4YCV - chains A and B; structure by X-ray diffraction, 3.41 A resolution.

Chain A (and B):
Name: Lysine--tRNA ligase
Organism: Plasmodium falciparum (isolate NF54)
Notes: EC 6.1.1.6; chain B of this document is another copy of the same molecule, construct and numbering; everything in this record applies to it too
Reference sequence: W7JP72 (W7JP72_PLAFO); residues 77-583 here correspond to UniProt positions 15-521 (UniProt number = residue number - 62)
Sequence (516 residues; numbered 76 to 591; the number before each row is that of its first residue):
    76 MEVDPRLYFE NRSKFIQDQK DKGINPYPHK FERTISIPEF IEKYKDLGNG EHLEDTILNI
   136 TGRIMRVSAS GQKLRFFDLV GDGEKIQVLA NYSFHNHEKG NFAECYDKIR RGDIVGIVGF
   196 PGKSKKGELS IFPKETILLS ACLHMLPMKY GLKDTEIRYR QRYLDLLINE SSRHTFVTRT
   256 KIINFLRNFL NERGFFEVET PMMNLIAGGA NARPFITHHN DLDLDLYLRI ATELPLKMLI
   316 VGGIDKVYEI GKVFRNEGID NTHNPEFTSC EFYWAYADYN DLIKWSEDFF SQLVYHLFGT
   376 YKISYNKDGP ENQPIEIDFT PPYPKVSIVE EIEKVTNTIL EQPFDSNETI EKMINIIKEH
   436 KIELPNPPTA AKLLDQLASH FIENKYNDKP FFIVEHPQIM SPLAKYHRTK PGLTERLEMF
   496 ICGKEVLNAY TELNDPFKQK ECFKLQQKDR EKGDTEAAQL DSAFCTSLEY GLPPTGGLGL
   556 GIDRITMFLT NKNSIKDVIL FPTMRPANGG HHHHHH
Disordered / not traced: 76-77, 145-146, 283-285, 521-534, 582-591 (chain B: 76, 145-146, 519-535, 582-591)
Sequence notes: initiating methionine (76); expression tag (584-591)
Cystine bridges: C517-C540
Ligand contacts: cladosporin (KRS): R330, E332, T337, H338, N339, F342, S344, E346, E500, V501, L502, N503, G554, L555, G556, R559, I570
Reported in the primary citation:
  - binding site for cladosporin: S344
  - conformationally variable residues (domain motion, order/disorder transition): A282 to R288, I403 to I457, F518 to L535

How chain A and chain B interact:
Contacting residue pairs - 171 pairs, chain A then chain B:
  F84(A) with E544(B)
  S88(A) with F512(B)
  I91(A) with F512(B), hydrophobic
  K95(A) with F512(B); K513(B)
  Y102(A) with K480(B), hydrogen bond (backbone-side chain); N509(B); D510(B); P511(B)
  P103(A) with K480(B), hydrogen bond (backbone-side chain); P549(B)
  H104(A) with K480(B); Y481(B), hydrogen bond (side chain-backbone); R483(B); E490(B); P549(B)
  K105(A) with D353(B); R483(B)
  R108(A) with Y351(B)
  T136(A) with Y351(B), hydrogen bond
  G137(A) with Y351(B)
  R138(A) with V316(B), hydrogen bond (side chain-backbone); Y545(B), hydrogen bond (side chain-backbone); G546(B)
  D157(A) with D320(B)
  I189(A) with Y351(B); P548(B)
  L214(A) with Y351(B), hydrophobic; P549(B)
  S215(A) with G546(B); L547(B), hydrogen bond (side chain-backbone)
  A216(A) with G546(B)
  C217(A) with E544(B); Y545(B)
  L218(A) with E544(B), hydrogen bond (backbone-backbone)
  H219(A) with E544(B), salt bridge; Y545(B)
  Q236(A) with Y545(B)
  Y238(A) with M313(B); V316(B), hydrophobic; G317(B); T541(B); S542(B); Y545(B), hydrophobic
  L239(A) with Y545(B), hydrophobic
  L241(A) with L314(B), hydrophobic; G317(B)
  L242(A) with G317(B)
  R248(A) with G318(B), hydrogen bond (side chain-backbone); I319(B)
  F251(A) with F271(B)
  V252(A) with F271(B), hydrophobic
  R254(A) with E274(B), salt bridge
  T255(A) with F271(B); E272(B)
  I258(A) with E274(B)
  R262(A) with R262(B); E272(B), salt bridge
  F271(A) with F251(B); V252(B), hydrophobic; T255(B)
  E272(A) with T255(B), hydrogen bond (backbone-side chain); N259(B); R262(B), salt bridge
  V273(A) with L575(B), hydrophobic
  E274(A) with R254(B), salt bridge; I258(B); T343(B), hydrogen bond; L575(B)
  T275(A) with K327(B)
  P276(A) with E341(B); F576(B)
  M277(A) with M277(B), hydrophobic; K327(B); F329(B), hydrophobic; E341(B), hydrogen bond (backbone-side chain)
  M278(A) with F290(B), hydrophobic; E341(B)
  R288(A) with N295(B), hydrogen bond
  F290(A) with T292(B); H293(B); H294(B)
  I291(A) with I291(B); T292(B), hydrogen bond (backbone-side chain)
  T292(A) with F290(B); I291(B), hydrogen bond (side chain-backbone)
  H293(A) with F290(B); N331(B), hydrogen bond (backbone-side chain)
  H294(A) with F290(B); N331(B); E332(B); P340(B)
  N295(A) with R288(B); N331(B), hydrogen bond (backbone-side chain)
  D296(A) with R288(B), salt bridge; G333(B)
  P310(A) with F576(B), hydrophobic
  M313(A) with Y238(B); F576(B), hydrophobic
  L314(A) with F576(B), hydrophobic
  V316(A) with R138(B); Y238(B); L242(B)
  G317(A) with Y238(B); L241(B); L242(B)
  K321(A) with R108(B)
  K327(A) with E274(B); M277(B)
  F329(A) with M277(B), hydrophobic
  N331(A) with H293(B), hydrogen bond (side chain-backbone); H294(B), hydrogen bond; N295(B), hydrogen bond
  E332(A) with H294(B), hydrogen bond (backbone-side chain)
  G333(A) with D296(B)
  I334(A) with L297(B), hydrophobic
  P340(A) with H294(B)
  E341(A) with P276(B); M277(B), hydrogen bond (side chain-backbone); M278(B), hydrogen bond (side chain-backbone)
  T343(A) with E274(B), hydrogen bond
  Y351(A) with T136(B); I189(B); L214(B), hydrophobic
  D353(A) with K105(B), salt bridge
  D356(A) with K105(B), salt bridge
  K480(A) with P103(B); H104(B)
  Y481(A) with N100(B), hydrogen bond; Y102(B); H104(B), hydrogen bond (backbone-side chain)
  R483(A) with H104(B); K105(B)
  E490(A) with H104(B), salt bridge
  N509(A) with Y102(B)
  D510(A) with K95(B), salt bridge; Y102(B)
  P511(A) with Y102(B)
  F512(A) with S88(B); I91(B), hydrophobic; K95(B)
  T541(A) with Y238(B)
  S542(A) with Y238(B)
  E544(A) with F84(B); L218(B), hydrogen bond (backbone-backbone); H219(B), salt bridge
  Y545(A) with R138(B), hydrogen bond (backbone-side chain); C217(B), hydrogen bond (backbone-side chain); H219(B); L221(B), hydrophobic; Q236(B); Y238(B); L239(B), hydrophobic
  G546(A) with R138(B), hydrogen bond (backbone-side chain); I189(B); S215(B), hydrogen bond (backbone-side chain); A216(B)
  L547(A) with S215(B), hydrogen bond (backbone-side chain)
  P548(A) with I189(B), hydrophobic; S215(B)
  P549(A) with P103(B); H104(B)
  L575(A) with V273(B), hydrophobic; E274(B)
  F576(A) with P276(B); P310(B), hydrophobic; M313(B), hydrophobic; L314(B), hydrophobic
  M579(A) with L299(B)
  P581(A) with L280(B), hydrophobic; L299(B)
Interface residues without a listed pair, chain A (100 interface residues in all): N100, F106, G187, R235, N259, L280, L303, G318, I319, D320, H482, A538, T578, R580
Interface residues without a listed pair, chain B (98 interface residues in all): F106, G137, D157, R248, N266, T275, L303, I334, H482, M579, P581

Overview:
100 residues of chain A face 98 of chain B across their interface, with 32 hydrogen bonds and 11 salt bridges.
Polar contacts include H219(A)-E544(B), R254(A)-E274(B) and R262(A)-E272(B). Ligands of chain A: cladosporin.
From the paper: a binding site for cladosporin at S344(A); conformational variability at A282(A), I403(A) and
F518(A).
Both chains are Lysine--tRNA ligase (Plasmodium falciparum (isolate NF54)). Entry 4YCV (Crystal structure of
cladosporin in complex with plasmodium lysyl-tRNA synthetase) was determined by X-ray diffraction.
